6UFQ - chains C and D of the 4 polymer chains in the assembly; structure by X-ray diffraction, 2.51 A resolution.

# Chain C (and D)
Protein: Glycine Oxidase GoxA
Organism: Pseudoalteromonas luteoviolacea DSM 6061
Notes: chain D of this document is another copy of the same molecule, construct and numbering; everything in this record applies to it too
UniProtKB: A0A161XU12 (A0A161XU12_9GAMM); numbering as in UniProt (aligned over 1-816)
Chain sequence (816 residues; each row starts with the number of its first residue):
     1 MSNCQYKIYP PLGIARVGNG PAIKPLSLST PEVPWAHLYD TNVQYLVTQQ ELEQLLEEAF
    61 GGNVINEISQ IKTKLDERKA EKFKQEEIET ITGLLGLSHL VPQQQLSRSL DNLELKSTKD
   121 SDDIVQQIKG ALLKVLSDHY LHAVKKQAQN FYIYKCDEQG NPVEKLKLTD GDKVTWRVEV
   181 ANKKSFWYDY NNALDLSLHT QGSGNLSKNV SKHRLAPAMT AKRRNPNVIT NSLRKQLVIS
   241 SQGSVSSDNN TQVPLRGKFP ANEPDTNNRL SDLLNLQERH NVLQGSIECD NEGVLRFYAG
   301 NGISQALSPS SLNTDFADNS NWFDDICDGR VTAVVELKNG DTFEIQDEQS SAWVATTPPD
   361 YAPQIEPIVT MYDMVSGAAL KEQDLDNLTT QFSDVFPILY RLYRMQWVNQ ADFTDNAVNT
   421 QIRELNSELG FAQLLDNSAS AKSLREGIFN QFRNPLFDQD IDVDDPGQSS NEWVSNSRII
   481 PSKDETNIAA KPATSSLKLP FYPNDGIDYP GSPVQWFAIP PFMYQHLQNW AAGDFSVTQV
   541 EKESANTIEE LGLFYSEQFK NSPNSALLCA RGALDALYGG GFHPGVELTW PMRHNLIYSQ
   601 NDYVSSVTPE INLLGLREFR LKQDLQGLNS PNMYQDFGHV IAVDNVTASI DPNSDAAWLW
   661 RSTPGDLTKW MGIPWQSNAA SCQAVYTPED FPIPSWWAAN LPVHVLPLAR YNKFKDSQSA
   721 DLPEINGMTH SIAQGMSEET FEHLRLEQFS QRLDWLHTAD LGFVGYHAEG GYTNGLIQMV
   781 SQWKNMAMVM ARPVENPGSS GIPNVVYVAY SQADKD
Not modelled in the structure: 1-3, 62-85, 114-123, 158-160, 263-277, 816 (chain D: 1-3, 114-120, 158-160, 263-277, 816)
Sequence notes: engineered mutation Asn-678 (Asp in A0A161XU12)
Modified positions: Trp-697 (2-amino-3-(6,7-dioxo-6,7-dihydro-1H-indol-3-yl)-propionic acid; TRQ)
Covalently attached groups: covalent link Cys-682/Trp-697
Bound ions: Mg2+: Asp-360, Ala-362, Ile-365, Ala-699, Asn-700
Ligand contacts: glycine (GLY): Phe-316, His-583, Asn-678, Ser-681, Cys-682, Trp-696, Trp-697, Tyr-772
From the paper describing this entry:
  - mutagenesis - D678N: abolished catalytic activity on glycine

# Chain C / chain D interface
Contacting residue pairs - 129 pairs, chain C then chain D:
  Phe-316(C) with His-767(D)
  Gln-410(C) with Arg-710(D); Gln-751(D), hydrogen bond
  Phe-413(C) with Glu-747(D)
  Thr-414(C) with Arg-710(D); Lys-713(D), hydrogen bond (backbone-side chain); Gln-748(D), hydrogen bond (backbone-side chain); Gln-751(D)
  Asp-415(C) with Arg-710(D), salt bridge; Lys-713(D), salt bridge
  Thr-420(C) with Met-728(D)
  Gln-421(C) with Ile-732(D)
  Arg-423(C) with Leu-744(D); Glu-747(D), salt bridge
  Glu-424(C) with Ile-732(D); Gly-735(D); Met-736(D)
  Ser-427(C) with Met-736(D); Ser-737(D), hydrogen bond (side chain-backbone); Thr-740(D)
  Glu-428(C) with Gly-735(D); Ser-737(D)
  Pro-481(C) with Gly-765(D); Tyr-766(D), hydrogen bond (backbone-backbone)
  Lys-483(C) with Tyr-766(D), hydrogen bond (backbone-backbone); His-767(D); Ala-768(D)
  Glu-485(C) with Asp-760(D)
  Ile-507(C) with Tyr-766(D), hydrophobic
  Asp-508(C) with Tyr-766(D)
  His-583(C) with Tyr-766(D), hydrogen bond
  Ser-681(C) with His-767(D)
  Val-685(C) with Gly-765(D); Tyr-766(D), hydrophobic
  Tyr-686(C) with His-757(D); Phe-763(D); Val-764(D); Gly-765(D), hydrogen bond (backbone-backbone)
  Thr-687(C) with Val-764(D)
  Pro-688(C) with Val-764(D); Ala-813(D)
  Glu-689(C) with Ala-813(D)
  Asp-690(C) with Leu-753(D); His-757(D); Thr-758(D); Ala-813(D), hydrogen bond (backbone-backbone); Asp-814(D), hydrogen bond (side chain-backbone)
  Phe-691(C) with Pro-707(D), hydrophobic; Ala-709(D), hydrophobic; Arg-710(D); Leu-753(D), hydrophobic
  Pro-707(C) with Phe-691(D), hydrophobic
  Ala-709(C) with Phe-691(D), hydrophobic
  Arg-710(C) with Gln-410(D); Thr-414(D), hydrogen bond; Asp-415(D), salt bridge; Phe-691(D)
  Lys-713(C) with Thr-414(D), hydrogen bond (side chain-backbone); Asp-415(D), salt bridge
  Met-728(C) with Thr-420(D)
  Ser-731(C) with Glu-424(D)
  Ile-732(C) with Gln-421(D); Glu-424(D)
  Gly-735(C) with Glu-424(D); Glu-428(D)
  Met-736(C) with Glu-424(D); Ser-427(D)
  Ser-737(C) with Ser-427(D), hydrogen bond (backbone-side chain); Glu-428(D)
  Thr-740(C) with Ser-427(D)
  His-743(C) with Leu-746(D); Ser-799(D), hydrogen bond (side chain-backbone); Ser-800(D), hydrogen bond (side chain-backbone); Gly-801(D)
  Leu-744(C) with Thr-420(D); Arg-423(D)
  Leu-746(C) with His-743(D); Glu-747(D)
  Glu-747(C) with Phe-413(D); Arg-423(D), salt bridge; Ser-750(D)
  Gln-748(C) with Thr-414(D), hydrogen bond (side chain-backbone)
  Ser-750(C) with Glu-747(D); Ser-750(D); Gln-751(D), hydrogen bond (backbone-side chain)
  Gln-751(C) with Gln-410(D), hydrogen bond; Phe-413(D); Thr-414(D); Ser-750(D), hydrogen bond (side chain-backbone)
  Leu-753(C) with Asp-690(D); Phe-691(D), hydrophobic
  His-757(C) with Tyr-686(D); Asp-690(D)
  Asp-760(C) with Glu-485(D)
  Phe-763(C) with Tyr-686(D)
  Val-764(C) with Tyr-686(D); Thr-687(D); Pro-688(D)
  Gly-765(C) with Pro-481(D); Val-685(D); Tyr-686(D), hydrogen bond (backbone-backbone)
  Tyr-766(C) with Phe-316(D); Pro-481(D), hydrogen bond (backbone-backbone); Lys-483(D); Ile-507(D), hydrophobic; Asp-508(D); His-583(D), hydrogen bond; Val-685(D), hydrophobic
  His-767(C) with Phe-316(D); Lys-483(D); Tyr-772(D), hydrogen bond
  Ala-768(C) with Lys-483(D); Tyr-772(D)
  Glu-769(C) with Gly-771(D); Tyr-772(D), hydrogen bond (side chain-backbone); Thr-773(D), hydrogen bond
  Gly-771(C) with Glu-769(D); Gly-771(D)
  Tyr-772(C) with His-767(D), hydrogen bond; Ala-768(D); Glu-769(D), hydrogen bond (backbone-backbone)
  Thr-773(C) with Glu-769(D), hydrogen bond
  Ser-799(C) with His-743(D), hydrogen bond (backbone-side chain)
  Ser-800(C) with His-743(D), hydrogen bond (backbone-side chain)
  Gly-801(C) with His-743(D), hydrogen bond (backbone-side chain)
  Ala-813(C) with Pro-688(D); Asp-690(D), hydrogen bond (backbone-backbone)
  Asp-814(C) with Asp-690(D), hydrogen bond (backbone-side chain)
  Lys-815(C) with Phe-691(D)
Other interface residues (no listed pair), chain C (68 interface residues in all): Ser-482, Trp-696, Phe-749, Thr-758, Gly-770, Asn-774
Other interface residues (no listed pair), chain D (67 interface residues in all): Ser-482, Ser-681, Glu-689, Trp-696, Ser-731, Gly-770, Asn-774, Ser-811

# Overview
68 residues of chain C face 67 of chain D across their interface, with 33 hydrogen bonds and 6 salt bridges.
Polar contacts include Asp-415(C)/Arg-710(D), Asp-415(C)/Lys-713(D) and Arg-423(C)/Glu-747(D). Ligands of
chain C: glycine. Asp-360(C), Ala-362(C), Ile-365(C), Ala-699(C) and Asn-700(C) coordinate Mg2+. From the
paper: D678N of chain C abolishes catalytic activity on glycine.
Both chains are Glycine Oxidase GoxA (Pseudoalteromonas luteoviolacea DSM 6061). Entry 6UFQ (Crystal structure
of D678N GoxA bound to glycine) was determined by X-ray diffraction, deposited together with 6UBN, 6UBR, 6UBZ
and 6UC1.
